2V2C - chain A; structure by X-ray diffraction, 1.89 A resolution.

# Chain A
Name: Triosephosphate isomerase glycosomal
Source organism: Trypanosoma brucei brucei
Notes: EC 5.3.1.1
UniProt: P04789 (TPIS_TRYBB); residues 1-250 here = UniProt positions 1-250
Chain sequence (250 residues; each row starts with the number of its first residue):
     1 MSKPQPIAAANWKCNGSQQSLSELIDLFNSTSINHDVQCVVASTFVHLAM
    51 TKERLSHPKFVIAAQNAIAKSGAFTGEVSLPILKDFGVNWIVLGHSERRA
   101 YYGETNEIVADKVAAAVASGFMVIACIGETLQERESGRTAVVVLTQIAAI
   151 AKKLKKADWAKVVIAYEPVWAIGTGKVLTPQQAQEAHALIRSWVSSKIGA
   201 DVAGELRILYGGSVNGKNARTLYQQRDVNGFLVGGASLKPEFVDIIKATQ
Unresolved in the structure: 1
Construct notes: engineered mutation Leu178 (Ala in P04789)
Swiss-Prot annotation at these positions:
  - active site: His95 (Electrophile), Glu167 (Proton acceptor)
  - binding site (substrate): Asn11, Lys13

# Overview
UniProt lists active-site residues His95 and Glu167 and substrate-binding residues Asn11 and Lys13.
Chain A is Triosephosphate isomerase glycosomal (Trypanosoma brucei brucei); the structure, The A178L mutation
in the C-terminal hinge of the flexible loop-6 of triosephosphate isomerase (TIM) induces ..., was determined
by X-ray diffraction (same publication as 2V0T, 2V2D and 2V2H).
